Entry 8YJH (electron microscopy, 3.68 A resolution); this record covers chains C and A of the 8 polymer chains in the assembly.

Chain C (and A):
Protein: Proliferating cell nuclear antigen
Source organism: Homo sapiens
Notes: chain A of this document is another copy of the same molecule, construct and numbering; everything in this record applies to it too
Reference sequence: P12004 (PCNA_HUMAN); residue numbers follow UniProt; this construct covers 1-261
Amino-acid sequence (261 residues; each row starts with the number of its first residue):
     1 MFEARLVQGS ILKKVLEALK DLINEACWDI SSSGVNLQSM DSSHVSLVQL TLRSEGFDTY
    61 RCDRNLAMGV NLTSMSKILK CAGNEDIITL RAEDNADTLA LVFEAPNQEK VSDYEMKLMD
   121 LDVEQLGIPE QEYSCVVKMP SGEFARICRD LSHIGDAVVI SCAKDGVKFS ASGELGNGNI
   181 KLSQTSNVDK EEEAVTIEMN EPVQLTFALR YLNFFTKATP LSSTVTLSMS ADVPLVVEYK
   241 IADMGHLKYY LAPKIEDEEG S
Not modelled in the structure: 256-261 (chain A: 255-261)
Disulfides: Cys-135/Cys-162
Swiss-Prot annotation at these positions:
  - DNA-binding region: Arg-61 to Lys-80
  - modified residue: Lys-14 (N6-acetyllysine), Lys-77 (N6-acetyllysine), Lys-80 (N6-acetyllysine), Tyr-211 (Phosphotyrosine), Lys-248 (N6-acetyllysine)
  - cross-link (Glycyl lysine isopeptide (Lys-Gly)): Lys-164 (interchain with G-Cter in SUMO2), Lys-254 (interchain with G-Cter in SUMO2)
  - natural variant: Ser-228 (S228I: In ATLD2)
  - mutagenesis: Lys-13 (K13R: Inhibits acetylation, recruitment to DNA damage sites, inducible ubiquitination and protein degradation, DNA replication and repair synthesis efficiencies, but homotrimer formation, nuclear ...), Lys-14 (K14R: Inhibits acetylation, recruitment to DNA damage sites, inducible ubiquitination and protein degradation, DNA replication and repair synthesis efficiencies, but homotrimer formation, nuclear ...), Lys-20 (K20R: Inhibits acetylation, recruitment to DNA damage sites, inducible ubiquitination and protein degradation, DNA replication and repair synthesis efficiencies, but homotrimer formation, nuclear ...), Met-40 (M40A: Complete loss of interaction with UHRF2), Ser-43 to Val-45 (No effect on POLD3-binding. Impairs binding to ALKBH2), Lys-77 (K77A: Inhibits recruitment to DNA damage sites, but nuclear localization is similar as the wild-type; in association with A-80 ...), Lys-80 (K80A: Inhibits recruitment to DNA damage sites, but nuclear localization is similar as the wild-type; in association with A-77 ...), Gln-125 to Ile-128 (Strong decrease in POLD3-binding. Impairs binding to ALKBH2), Ile-128 (I128A: Complete loss of interaction with UHRF2), Lys-164 (K164R: Abolishes ubiquitination. No effect on interaction with SHPRH), Val-188 to Lys-190 (No effect on POLD3-binding. No effect on ALKBH2-binding), Tyr-211 (Y211F: Alters chromatin-associated PCNA stability and its function in DNA replication and repair), 3 further mutagenesis entries in UniProt

Interface between chain C and chain A:
Residue-residue contacts (34; chain C residue first):
  Glu-143(C) / Lys-110(A)
  Arg-146(C) / Lys-110(A)
  Ile-147(C) / Lys-110(A)
  Asp-150(C) / Lys-80(A)
  Asp-150(C) / Cys-81(A)  hydrogen bond (backbone-side chain)
  Asp-150(C) / Tyr-114(A)  hydrogen bond (backbone-side chain)
  Leu-151(C) / Tyr-114(A)
  Ile-154(C) / Ile-78(A)  hydrophobic
  Ile-154(C) / Tyr-114(A)  hydrophobic
  Gly-173(C) / Lys-117(A)  hydrogen bond (backbone-side chain)
  Glu-174(C) / Lys-117(A)  hydrogen bond (backbone-side chain)
  Leu-175(C) / Ser-74(A)
  Leu-175(C) / Lys-77(A)
  Leu-175(C) / Ile-78(A)
  Leu-175(C) / Lys-117(A)
  Gly-176(C) / Glu-115(A)
  Gly-176(C) / Lys-117(A)  hydrogen bond (backbone-side chain)
  Asn-177(C) / Asp-113(A)
  Asn-177(C) / Tyr-114(A)
  Asn-177(C) / Glu-115(A)  hydrogen bond (backbone-backbone)
  Gly-178(C) / Asp-113(A)
  Gly-178(C) / Tyr-114(A)
  Asn-179(C) / Val-111(A)
  Asn-179(C) / Ser-112(A)
  Asn-179(C) / Asp-113(A)  hydrogen bond (backbone-backbone)
  Ile-180(C) / Val-111(A)
  Ile-180(C) / Ser-112(A)
  Ile-180(C) / Tyr-114(A)
  Lys-181(C) / Lys-110(A)
  Lys-181(C) / Val-111(A)  hydrogen bond (backbone-backbone)
  Lys-181(C) / Asp-113(A)  salt bridge
  Leu-182(C) / Glu-109(A)
  Ser-183(C) / Glu-109(A)  hydrogen bond (backbone-backbone)
  Thr-185(C) / Glu-109(A)
Other interface residues (no listed pair), chain C (21 interface residues in all): His-153, Val-188, Glu-193
Other interface residues (no listed pair), chain A (15 interface residues in all): Gln-108, Met-116

In short:
21 residues of chain C face 15 of chain A across their interface, with 9 hydrogen bonds and 1 salt bridge.
Among the polar pairs are Lys-181(C)/Asp-113(A), Asp-150(C)/Cys-81(A) and Asp-150(C)/Tyr-114(A). UniProt lists
23 mutagenesis sites on chain C.
Both chains are Proliferating cell nuclear antigen (Homo sapiens). Entry 8YJH (Structure of the human
endogenous PCNA-FEN1 complex - State A) was determined by electron microscopy together with 8YJL, 8YJQ, 8YJR,
8YJS, 8YJU, 8YJV, 8YJW and 8YJZ from the same study.
